PDB entry 1WLV | X-ray diffraction, 1.90 A resolution | chains A and D of the 4 polymer chains in the assembly

[Chain A (and D)]
Name: phenylacetic acid degradation protein PaaI
From: Thermus thermophilus HB8
Notes: chain D of this document is another copy of the same molecule, construct and numbering; everything in this record applies to it too
Reference sequence: Q5SJP3 (Q5SJP3_THET8); numbering as in UniProt (aligned over 1-136)
Chain sequence (136 residues; row label = number of the first residue in the row):
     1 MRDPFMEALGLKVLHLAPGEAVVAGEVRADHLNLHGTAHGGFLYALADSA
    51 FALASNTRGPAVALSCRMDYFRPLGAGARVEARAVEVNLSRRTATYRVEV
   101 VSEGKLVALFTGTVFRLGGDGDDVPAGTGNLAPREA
Not modelled in the structure: 118-136 (chain D: 1-2, 118-136)
Residues lining bound ligands: coenzyme A (COA): Val62, Ala63, Leu64, Phe115, Leu117

[How chain A and chain D interact]
Contacting residue pairs - 7 pairs, chain A then chain D:
  Leu64(A) - Leu64(D)  hydrophobic
  Ser65(A) - Ser65(D)
  Arg67(A) - Arg67(D)
  Arg92(A) - Phe115(D)
  Phe115(A) - Arg92(D)
  Phe115(A) - Thr93(D)
  Phe115(A) - Phe115(D)  hydrophobic
Interface residues without a listed pair, chain A (6 interface residues in all): Thr93

[In short]
Chain A and chain D each contribute 6 residues to their interface. Bound to chain A: coenzyme A.
Chain A and chain D are both phenylacetic acid degradation protein PaaI (Thermus thermophilus HB8); the
structure, Crystal structure of TT0310 protein from Thermus thermophilus HB8, was determined by X-ray
diffraction (same publication as 1WLU, 1WM6, 1WN3 and 1J1Y).
